5JAE - chain A; structure by X-ray diffraction, 2.50 A resolution.

[Chain A]
Protein: Transporter
Organism: Aquifex aeolicus (strain VF5)
UniProt: O67854 (O67854_AQUAE); numbering as in UniProt (aligned over 1-513)
Sequence (519 residues; row label = number of the first residue in the row):
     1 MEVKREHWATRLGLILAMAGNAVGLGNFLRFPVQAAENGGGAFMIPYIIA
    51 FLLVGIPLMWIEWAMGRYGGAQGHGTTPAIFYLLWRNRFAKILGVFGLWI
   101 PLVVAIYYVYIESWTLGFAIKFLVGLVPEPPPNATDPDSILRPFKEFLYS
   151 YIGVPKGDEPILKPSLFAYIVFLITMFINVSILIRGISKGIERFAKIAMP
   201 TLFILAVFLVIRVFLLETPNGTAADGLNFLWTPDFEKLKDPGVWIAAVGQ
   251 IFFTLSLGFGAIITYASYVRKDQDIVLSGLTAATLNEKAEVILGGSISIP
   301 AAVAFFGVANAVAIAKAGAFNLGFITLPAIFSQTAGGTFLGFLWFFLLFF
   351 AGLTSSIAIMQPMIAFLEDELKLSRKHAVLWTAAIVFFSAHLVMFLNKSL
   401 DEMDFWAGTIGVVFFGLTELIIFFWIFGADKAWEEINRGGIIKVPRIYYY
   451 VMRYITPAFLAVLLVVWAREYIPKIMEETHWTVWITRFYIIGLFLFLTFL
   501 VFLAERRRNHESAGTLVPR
Disordered / not traced: 1-3, 132-133, 513-519
Differences from the reference sequence: expression tag (514-519)
Reported in the primary citation:
  - binding site for octyl beta-D-glucopyranoside: Arg-30, Asp-404
  - conformationally variable residues (side-chain flip): Gly-20, Ala-22, Val-23, Gly-24, Leu-25, Asn-27, Phe-320
  - contacts within the chain: Asn-27/Glu-290, Thr-254/Glu-290

[Overview]
From the paper: a binding site for octyl beta-D-glucopyranoside at Arg-30 and Asp-404; conformational
variability at Gly-20, Ala-22 and Val-23 among others.
Chain A is Transporter (Aquifex aeolicus (strain VF5)); the structure, LeuT in the outward-oriented, Na+-free
return state, P21 form at pH 6.5, was determined by X-ray diffraction together with 5JAF and 5JAG from the
same study.
